2LPB - chains A and B; structure by solution NMR.

== Chain A ==
Protein: Mediator of RNA polymerase II transcription subunit 15
Source organism: Saccharomyces cerevisiae
Reference sequence: P19659 (MED15_YEAST); residue numbers follow UniProt; this construct covers 158-238
Amino-acid sequence (81 residues; row label = number of the first residue in the row):
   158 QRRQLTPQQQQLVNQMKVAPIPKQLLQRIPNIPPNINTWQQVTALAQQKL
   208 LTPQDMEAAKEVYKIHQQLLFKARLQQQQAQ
UniProt features mapped onto this chain:
  - mutagenesis: Trp196 to Val199 (Decreases transcription of GCN4-dependent targets. Decreases recruitment of the mediator complex to the upstream activating sequence (UAS) of amino-acid starvation responsive genes ...)
From the paper describing this entry:
  - mutagenesis - W196A: abolished binding to General control protein GCN4 (chain B)
  - mutagenesis - W196A, M213A, A216D: decreased stability
  - mutagenesis - T200A: unchanged binding to General control protein GCN4 (chain B)
  - mutagenesis - W196A, M213A, A216D: decreased signaling in response to ARG3
  - mutagenesis - V170A, V170A/T200A, Y220A: unchanged signaling in response to ARG3

== Chain B ==
Protein: General control protein GCN4
Source organism: Saccharomyces cerevisiae
Notes: fragment: Transcriptional activation region, residues 101-134
Reference sequence: P03069 (GCN4_YEAST); residue numbers follow UniProt; this construct covers 101-134
Amino-acid sequence (34 residues; numbered 101 to 134; the number before each row is that of its first residue):
   101 STDSTPMFEYENLEDNSKEWTSLFDNDIPVTTDD
UniProt features mapped onto this chain:
  - region: Pro106 to Asp125 (Required for transcriptional activation)
  - natural variant: Asp125 (D125A: In strain: CLIB 556 haplotype Ha1)
  - mutagenesis: Met107 (M107A: Reduces transcriptional activation activity; when associated with A-97; A-98; A-110; A-113; A-120; A-123 and A-124), Tyr110 (Y110A: Reduces transcriptional activation activity; when associated with A-97; A-98; A-107; A-113; A-120; A-123 and A-124), Leu113 (L113A: Reduces transcriptional activation activity; when associated with A-97; A-98; A-107; A-110; A-120; A-123 and A-124), Trp120 to Phe124 (Reduces transcriptional activation activity; when associated with A-97; A-98; A-107; A-110 and A-113)
From the paper describing this entry:
  - conformationally variable residues (order/disorder transition): Ser117 to Phe124
  - mutagenesis - F124A (2-3-fold): decreased signaling in response to ARG3, ARG5, and HIS4
  - mutagenesis - S122P: decreased signaling

== Interface between chain A and chain B ==
Pairs across the interface (15):
  Arg159(A) - Asp133(B)
  Arg159(A) - Asp134(B)
  Arg160(A) - Asp134(B)
  Gln161(A) - Asp134(B)
  Gln165(A) - Tyr110(B)
  Val170(A) - Trp120(B)
  Gln197(A) - Asp127(B)
  Thr200(A) - Asp127(B)
  Ala203(A) - Phe124(B)
  Gln204(A) - Asp127(B)
  Met213(A) - Phe124(B)
  Ala216(A) - Phe124(B)
  Tyr220(A) - Trp120(B)
  Tyr220(A) - Leu123(B)
  Phe228(A) - Glu111(B)
Interface residues without a listed pair, chain A (16 interface residues in all): Leu208, Lys217, Gln224
Interface residues without a listed pair, chain B (11 interface residues in all): Thr121, Ile128, Thr132
The authors on this interface:
  - residue pairs: Val170(A)-Trp120(B) (hydrophobic contact), Met213(A)-Thr121(B) (hydrophobic contact), Met213(A)-Phe124(B) (hydrophobic contact)
  - interface residues, chain A: Val170(A), Thr200(A), Ala203(A), Leu208(A), Met213(A), Ala216(A), Lys217(A), Tyr220(A)
  - hot spots on chain A (mutagenesis) - M213A (7.5-fold): decreased binding to General control protein GCN4 (chain B)
  - interface residues, chain B: Trp120(B), Thr121(B), Leu123(B), Phe124(B)
  - hot spots on chain B (mutagenesis) - W120A, F124A: decreased binding to Mediator of RNA polymerase II transcription subunit 15 (chain A)

== Summary ==
Chain A and chain B form an interface of 16 and 11 residues respectively. The authors report hydrophobic
contacts between Val170(A) and Trp120(B), Met213(A) and Thr121(B) and Met213(A) and Phe124(B). The paper
reports that W196A, M213A and A216D of chain A reduce stability; interface residues Val170(A), Thr200(A) and
Trp120(B) among others; 10 substitutions were tested in all.
Chain A is Mediator of RNA polymerase II transcription subunit 15 and chain B is General control protein GCN4,
both from Saccharomyces cerevisiae; the structure, Structure of the complex of the central activation domain
of Gcn4 bound to the mediator co-activator ..., was determined by solution NMR.
